PDB entry 3LZ1 | X-ray diffraction, 2.50 A resolution | chains D and J of the 10 polymer chains in the assembly

== Chain D ==
Protein: Histone H2B 1.1
Source organism: Xenopus laevis
UniProtKB: P02281 (H2B11_XENLA); residues -2 to 122 here correspond to UniProt positions 2-126 (UniProt number = residue number + 4)
Sequence (125 residues; each row starts with the number of its first residue; numbers below 1 keep their minus sign (Pro-2 is residue -2)):
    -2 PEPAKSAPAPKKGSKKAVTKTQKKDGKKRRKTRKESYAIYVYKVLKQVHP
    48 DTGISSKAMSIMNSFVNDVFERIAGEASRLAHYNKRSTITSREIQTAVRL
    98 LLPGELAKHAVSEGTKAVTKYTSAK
Disordered / not traced: -2 to 27

== Chain J ==
Molecule: 145-nt DNA strand
Sequence (145 nucleotides; each row starts with the number of its first residue; numbers below 1 keep their minus sign (DA-72 is residue -72)):
   -72 ATCAGAATCCCGGTGCCGAGGCCGCTCAATTGGTCGTAGACAGCTCTAGC
   -22 ACCGCTTAAACGCACGTACGCGCTGTCCCCCGCGTTTTAACCGCCAAGGG
    28 GATTACTCCCTAGTCTCCAGGCACGTGTCAGATATATACATCGAT
Metal / ion sites: Mn2+ site 1 near DA-72 (its only coordinating residue here); Mn2+ site 2 near DG27 (its only coordinating residue here)

== Chain D / chain J interface ==
Residue-residue contacts - 11 pairs, chain D then chain J:
  Lys28(D) - DA50(J)  sugar contact
  Lys28(D) - DC51(J)  phosphate contact
  Thr29(D) - DA50(J)  phosphate contact
  Arg30(D) - DC49(J)  sugar contact
  Arg30(D) - DA50(J)  phosphate contact
  Lys31(D) - DC49(J)  phosphate contact
  Lys31(D) - DA50(J)  salt bridge to the phosphate
  Glu32(D) - DC49(J)  phosphate contact
  Ser33(D) - DC49(J)  hydrogen bond to the phosphate
  Ile36(D) - DG48(J)  phosphate contact
  Tyr37(D) - DG48(J)  hydrogen bond to the phosphate
Also at the interface, not in a pair above, chain D (9 interface residues in all): Lys40

== Summary ==
9 residues of chain D face 4 of chain J across their interface, with 2 hydrogen bonds and 1 salt bridge. Polar
contacts include Ser33(D)-DC49(J), Tyr37(D)-DG48(J) and Lys31(D)-DA50(J).
Here chain D is Histone H2B 1.1 (Xenopus laevis) and chain J is a 145-nt DNA strand. Entry 3LZ1 (Crystal
Structure of Nucleosome Core Particle Composed of the Widom 601 DNA Sequence (orientation 2)) was determined
by X-ray diffraction together with 3LZ0 from the same study.
